PDB entry 9DUK | electron microscopy, 2.56 A resolution | chains J and A of the 21 polymer chains in the assembly

# Chain J
Molecule: Small ribosomal subunit protein uS10
Organism: Escherichia coli
UniProt: C3SQT7 (C3SQT7_ECOLX); residues 1-103 here = UniProt positions 1-103
Chain sequence (103 residues; numbered 1 to 103; the number before each row is that of its first residue):
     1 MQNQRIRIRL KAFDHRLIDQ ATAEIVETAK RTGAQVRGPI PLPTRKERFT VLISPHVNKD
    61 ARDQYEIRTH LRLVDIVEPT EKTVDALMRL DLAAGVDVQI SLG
Unresolved in the structure: 1-4, 103

# Chain A
Molecule: 16S rRNA
Organism: Escherichia coli
Sequence (1533 nucleotides; numbered 2 to 1534; the number before each row is that of its first residue):
     2 AAUUGAAGAG UUUGAUCAUG GCUCAGAUUG AACGCUGGCG GCAGGCCUAA CACAUGCAAG
    62 UCGAACGGUA ACAGGAAGAA GCUUGCUUCU UUGCUGACGA GUGGCGGACG GGUGAGUAAU
   122 GUCUGGGAAA CUGCCUGAUG GAGGGGGAUA ACUACUGGAA ACGGUAGCUA AUACCGCAUA
   182 ACGUCGCAAG ACCAAAGAGG GGGACCUUCG GGCCUCUUGC CAUCGGAUGU GCCCAGAUGG
   242 GAUUAGCUAG UAGGUGGGGU AACGGCUCAC CUAGGCGACG AUCCCUAGCU GGUCUGAGAG
   302 GAUGACCAGC CACACUGGAA CUGAGACACG GUCCAGACUC CUACGGGAGG CAGCAGUGGG
   362 GAAUAUUGCA CAAUGGGCGC AAGCCUGAUG CAGCCAUGCC GCGUGUAUGA AGAAGGCCUU
   422 CGGGUUGUAA AGUACUUUCA GCGGGGAGGA AGGGAGUAAA GUUAAUACCU UUGCUCAUUG
   482 ACGUUACCCG CAGAAGAAGC ACCGGCUAAC UCCGUGCCAG CAGCCXCGGU AAUACGGAGG
   542 GUGCAAGCGU UAAUCGGAAU UACUGGGCGU AAAGCGCACG CAGGCGGUUU GUUAAGUCAG
   602 AUGUGAAAUC CCCGGGCUCA ACCUGGGAAC UGCAUCUGAU ACUGGCAAGC UUGAGUCUCG
   662 UAGAGGGGGG UAGAAUUCCA GGUGUAGCGG UGAAAUGCGU AGAGAUCUGG AGGAAUACCG
   722 GUGGCGAAGG CGGCCCCCUG GACGAAGACU GACGCUCAGG UGCGAAAGCG UGGGGAGCAA
   782 ACAGGAUUAG AUACCCUGGU AGUCCACGCC GUAAACGAUG UCGACUUGGA GGUUGUGCCC
   842 UUGAGGCGUG GCUUCCGGAG CUAACGCGUU AAGUCGACCG CCUGGGGAGU ACGGCCGCAA
   902 GGUUAAAACU CAAAUGAAUU GACGGGGGCC CGCACAAGCG GUGGAGCAUG UGGUUUAAUU
   962 CGAUGXAACG CGAAGAACCU UACCUGGUCU UGACAUCCAC GGAAGUUUUC AGAGAUGAGA
  1022 AUGUGCCUUC GGGAACCGUG AGACAGGUGC UGCAUGGCUG UCGUCAGCUC GUGUUGUGAA
  1082 AUGUUGGGUU AAGUCCCGCA ACGAGCGCAA CCCUUAUCCU UUGUUGCCAG CGGUCCGGCC
  1142 GGGAACUCAA AGGAGACUGC CAGUGAUAAA CUGGAGGAAG GUGGGGAUGA CGUCAAGUCA
  1202 UCAUGGCCCU UACGACCAGG GCUACACACG UGCUACAAUG GCGCAUACAA AGAGAAGCGA
  1262 CCUCGCGAGA GCAAGCGGAC CUCAUAAAGU GCGUCGUAGU CCGGAUUGGA GUCUGCAACU
  1322 CGACUCCAUG AAGUCGGAAU CGCUAGUAAU CGUGGAUCAG AAUGCCACGG UGAAUACGUU
  1382 CCCGGGCCUU GUACACACCG CCCGUXACAC CAUGGGAGUG GGUUGCAAAA GAAGUAGGUA
  1442 GCUUAACCUU CGGGAGGGCG CUUACCACUU UGUGAUUCAU GACUGGGGUG AAGUCGUAAC
  1502 AAGGUAACCG UAGGGGAACC UGCGGUUGGA UCA
Unresolved in the structure: 205-213, 841-845, 1207
Modified positions: PSU (pseudouridine-5'-monophosphate) at position 516, G7M (N7-methyl-guanosine-5'-monophosphate) at position 527, 5MC (5-methylcytidine-5'-monophosphate) at position 967, 4OC (4n,o2'-methylcytidine-5'-monophosphate) at position 1402, 5MC (5-methylcytidine-5'-monophosphate) at position 1407, UR3 (3-methyluridine-5'-monophoshate) at position 1498, MA6 (6N-dimethyladenosine-5'-monophoshate) at position 1518, MA6 (6N-dimethyladenosine-5'-monophoshate) at position 1519

# How chain J and chain A interact
Residue-residue contacts (69; chain J residue first):
  Arg7(J) with U1125(A), phosphate contact; U1126(A), salt bridge to the phosphate
  Arg9(J) with G1279(A), salt bridge to the phosphate; A1280(A), salt bridge to the phosphate
  Lys11(J) with G1279(A), salt bridge to the phosphate
  His15(J) with A1152(A), hydrogen bond to the phosphate; G1153(A), salt bridge to the phosphate
  Asp19(J) with A1152(A), hydrogen bond to the sugar
  Arg37(J) with G1124(A), salt bridge to the phosphate; U1125(A), salt bridge to the phosphate
  Gly38(J) with U1123(A), sugar contact
  Pro39(J) with U1123(A), base contact
  Ile40(J) with G1124(A), sugar contact; U1125(A), sugar contact
  Pro41(J) with U1123(A), base contact; A1150(A), hydrogen bond to the sugar; A1151(A), sugar contact
  Leu42(J) with U1126(A), base contact; A1150(A), sugar contact; A1151(A), sugar contact
  Pro43(J) with A1150(A), sugar contact; A1151(A), phosphate contact
  Thr44(J) with A1151(A), hydrogen bond to the phosphate; A1152(A), phosphate contact
  Arg45(J) with A1254(A), salt bridge to the phosphate; G1255(A), salt bridge to the phosphate
  Lys46(J) with G1253(A), salt bridge to the phosphate
  Glu47(J) with A1254(A), phosphate contact
  Thr50(J) with C1367(A), hydrogen bond to the sugar
  Leu52(J) with G973(A), sugar contact
  Ile53(J) with C1059(A), hydrogen bond to the sugar; U1060(A), sugar contact; G1061(A), phosphate contact
  Ser54(J) with U1060(A), hydrogen bond to the sugar
  Pro55(J) with G973(A), sugar contact; G1058(A), base contact; C1059(A), base contact; G1198(A), base contact; U1202(A), base contact
  His56(J) with G963(A), hydrogen bond to the base; A964(A), sugar contact; G973(A), hydrogen bond to the base; G1198(A), sugar contact; U1199(A), sugar contact
  Val57(J) with G963(A), base contact; A964(A), sugar contact; C972(A), sugar contact; G973(A), hydrogen bond to the sugar
  Asn58(J) with C972(A), sugar contact; U1060(A), hydrogen bond to the sugar; G1061(A), hydrogen bond to the sugar
  Lys59(J) with C972(A), salt bridge to the phosphate; G973(A), salt bridge to the phosphate; A975(A), salt bridge to the phosphate
  Ala61(J) with U1060(A), phosphate contact; G1061(A), phosphate contact
  Arg62(J) with C1366(A), hydrogen bond to the phosphate; C1367(A), salt bridge to the phosphate
  Gln64(J) with C1367(A), hydrogen bond to the phosphate; A1368(A), hydrogen bond to the phosphate
  Arg68(J) with C1114(A), hydrogen bond to the phosphate; U1115(A), salt bridge to the phosphate
  His70(J) with A1152(A), phosphate contact
  Leu71(J) with A1280(A), phosphate contact
  Arg72(J) with A1151(A), hydrogen bond to the phosphate; A1152(A), salt bridge to the phosphate
  Leu73(J) with U1125(A), sugar contact; U1126(A), base contact
  Gln99(J) with G1279(A), phosphate contact
Other interface residues (no listed pair), chain J (35 interface residues in all): Asp63
Other interface residues (no listed pair), chain A (32 interface residues in all): A969, U1189

# In short
35 residues of chain J and 32 residues of chain A are in contact, with 17 hydrogen bonds and 16 salt bridges.
Polar pairs include His56(J)-G963(A), His56(J)-G973(A) and Asp19(J)-A1152(A).
Here chain J is Small ribosomal subunit protein uS10 and chain A is 16S rRNA, both from Escherichia coli.
Entry 9DUK (Structure of mutant 30S subunit with extended helix 26, version 3) was determined by electron
microscopy together with 9DUL from the same study.
